7O56 - chains D and B of the 5 polymer chains in the assembly; structure by X-ray diffraction, 2.60 A resolution.

Chain D:
Molecule: 21-nt DNA strand
Sequence (21 nucleotides; row label = number of the first residue in the row):
     1 AATAAAAGAA ACCGAAAGTA A

Chain B:
Protein: Interferon regulatory factor 4
From: Homo sapiens
UniProtKB: Q15306 (IRF4_HUMAN); residue numbers follow UniProt; this construct covers 20-139
Sequence (141 residues; row label = number of the first residue in the row; numbers below 1 keep their minus sign (Met-1 is residue -1)):
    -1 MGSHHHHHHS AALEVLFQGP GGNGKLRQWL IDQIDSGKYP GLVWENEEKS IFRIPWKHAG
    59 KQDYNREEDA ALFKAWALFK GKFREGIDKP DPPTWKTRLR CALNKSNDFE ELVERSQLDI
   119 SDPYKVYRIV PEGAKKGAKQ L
Not modelled in the structure: -1 to 21, 131-139
Differences from the reference sequence: initiating methionine (-1); expression tag (0-19)
Curated features (UniProtKB/Swiss-Prot):
  - DNA-binding region: Asn21 to Pro129 (IRF tryptophan pentad repeat)
  - natural variant: Thr95 (T95R: In IMD131), Arg98 (R98W: In IMD131)
  - mutagenesis: Arg98 to Cys99 (Loss of DNA-binding transcription activator activity)

Interface between chain D and chain B:
Residue-residue contacts (16):
  DA11(D) with His56(B), phosphate contact; Ala57(B), phosphate contact; Pro91(B), phosphate contact
  DC12(D) with Lys55(B), phosphate contact; His56(B), sugar contact; Ala57(B), hydrogen bond to the phosphate; Pro91(B), phosphate contact; Lys94(B), salt bridge to the phosphate
  DC13(D) with Trp54(B), hydrogen bond to the phosphate; Lys94(B), phosphate contact; Arg98(B), salt bridge to the phosphate
  DG14(D) with Arg98(B), salt bridge to the phosphate; Asn102(B), hydrogen bond to the phosphate
  DA15(D) with Cys99(B), base contact; Lys103(B), base contact
  DA16(D) with Lys103(B), hydrogen bond to the base
Also at the interface, not in a pair above, chain D (7 interface residues in all): DA17
Also at the interface, not in a pair above, chain B (11 interface residues in all): Lys123

In short:
The interface between chain D and chain B involves 7 residues on one side and 11 on the other, with 4 hydrogen
bonds and 3 salt bridges. Among the polar pairs are DA16(D)-Lys103(B), DC12(D)-Ala57(B) and DC13(D)-Trp54(B).
Chain D is a 21-nt DNA strand and chain B is Interferon regulatory factor 4 (Homo sapiens); the structure,
X-ray Structure of Interferon Regulatory Factor 4 DNA binding domain bound to an interferon-stimulated
response element ..., was determined by X-ray diffraction.
